Entry 6C6C (X-ray diffraction, 2.08 A resolution); this record covers chains A and B.

# Chain A
Molecule: Antigen-presenting glycoprotein CD1d1
From: Mus musculus
UniProt: A0A0R4J090 (A0A0R4J090_MOUSE); residues 1-279 here correspond to UniProt positions 19-297 (UniProt number = residue number + 18)
Amino-acid sequence (285 residues; row label = number of the first residue in the row):
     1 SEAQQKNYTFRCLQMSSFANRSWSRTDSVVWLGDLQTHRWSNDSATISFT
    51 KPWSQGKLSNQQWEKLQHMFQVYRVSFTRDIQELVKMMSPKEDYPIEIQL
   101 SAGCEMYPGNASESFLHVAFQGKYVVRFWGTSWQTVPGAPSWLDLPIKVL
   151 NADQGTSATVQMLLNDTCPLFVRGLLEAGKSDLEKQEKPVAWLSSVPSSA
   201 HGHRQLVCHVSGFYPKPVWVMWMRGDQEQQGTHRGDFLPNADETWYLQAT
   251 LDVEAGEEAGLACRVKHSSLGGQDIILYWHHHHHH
Disordered / not traced: 1-6, 109-111, 196-201, 280-285
Disulfides: C104-C168, C208-C263
Covalently attached groups: N-acetylglucosamine (NAG) linked to N20, N42; glycan linked to N165
Differences from the reference sequence: expression tag (280-285)
Ion coordination: Na+: E97, Q99, A119
Ligand contacts: EMG (N-[(2S,3S,4R)-3,4-dihydroxy-8-oxo-8-[(6-phenylhexyl)amino]-1-{[(2S,3R,4S,5R,6R)-3,4,5-trihydroxy-6-(hydroxymethyl)tetrahydro-2H-pyran-2-yl]oxy}octan-2-yl]icosanamide): F10, C12, V30, L66, M69, F70, V72, Y73, S76, F77, R79, D80, I81, L84, I98, A102, G103, L116, V118, F120, V125, V126, W133, W142, L143, L150, D153, G155, T156, T159, V160, L163, L164, T167, C168, F171

# Chain B
Molecule: Beta-2-microglobulin
From: Mus musculus
UniProt: P01887 (B2MG_MOUSE); residues 1-99 here correspond to UniProt positions 21-119 (UniProt number = residue number + 20)
Amino-acid sequence (99 residues; numbered 1 to 99; the number before each row is that of its first residue):
     1 IQKTPQIQVYSRHPPENGKPNILNCYVTQFHPPHIEIQMLKNGKKIPKVE
    51 MSDMSFSKDWSFYILAHTEFTPTETDTYACRVKHASMAEPKTVYWDRDM
Disordered / not traced: 1
Disulfides: C25-C80
Ion coordination: Na+ near W60 (its only coordinating residue here)

# How chain A and chain B interact
Pairs across the interface - 57 pairs, chain A then chain B:
  L13(A) - S55(B)
  L13(A) - F56(B)
  Q14(A) - F56(B)
  M15(A) - M54(B)
  M15(A) - F56(B)  hydrophobic
  M15(A) - F62(B)  hydrophobic
  S17(A) - P33(B)
  V29(A) - D53(B)
  V29(A) - M54(B)
  V29(A) - S55(B)
  W31(A) - S55(B)  hydrogen bond
  W31(A) - Y63(B)
  Q36(A) - D53(B)  hydrogen bond
  R39(A) - D53(B)  salt bridge
  E97(A) - H31(B)
  E97(A) - P33(B)
  E97(A) - F62(B)
  Q99(A) - F56(B)
  Q99(A) - W60(B)  hydrogen bond (side chain-backbone)
  Q99(A) - F62(B)
  L100(A) - F56(B)
  H117(A) - W60(B)
  A119(A) - W60(B)  hydrophobic
  Q121(A) - H31(B)
  G122(A) - H31(B)
  G122(A) - W60(B)
  Y124(A) - W60(B)
  V190(A) - P14(B)  hydrophobic
  W192(A) - S11(B)
  W192(A) - H13(B)
  W192(A) - P14(B)  hydrophobic
  W192(A) - P15(B)
  W192(A) - D98(B)  hydrogen bond (side chain-backbone)
  W192(A) - M99(B)
  S194(A) - D98(B)
  S195(A) - D98(B)
  H209(A) - D98(B)
  H209(A) - M99(B)
  S211(A) - R12(B)  hydrogen bond (side chain-backbone)
  G212(A) - R12(B)
  L238(A) - Q8(B)
  L238(A) - Y10(B)
  P239(A) - Y10(B)  hydrogen bond (backbone-side chain)
  P239(A) - Y26(B)
  P239(A) - L65(B)
  N240(A) - Y10(B)
  N240(A) - R12(B)
  N240(A) - N24(B)  hydrogen bond
  N240(A) - L65(B)
  A241(A) - L65(B)
  A241(A) - H67(B)
  D242(A) - R12(B)  salt bridge
  T244(A) - R12(B)
  Y246(A) - Y10(B)  hydrophobic
  Y246(A) - S11(B)
  Y246(A) - M99(B)  hydrogen bond (side chain-backbone)
  Q248(A) - M99(B)
Interface residues without a listed pair, chain A (35 interface residues in all): R11, S101, V118, D236
Interface residues without a listed pair, chain B (24 interface residues in all): K58, D59

# In short
Chain A and chain B form an interface of 35 and 24 residues respectively, with 8 hydrogen bonds and 2 salt
bridges. Polar pairs include R39(A)-D53(B), D242(A)-R12(B) and W31(A)-S55(B). Chain A binds compound EMG.
Covalently linked N-acetylglucosamine: at N20(A) and N42(A).
Chain A is Antigen-presenting glycoprotein CD1d1 and chain B is Beta-2-microglobulin, both from Mus musculus;
the structure, Structure of glycolipid aGSA[20,6P] in complex with mouse CD1d, was determined by X-ray
diffraction (same publication as 6C5M, 6C69, 6C6A, 6C6E, 6C6H, 6C6J and 10 further entries).
